8SH2 - chains F and D of the 12 polymer chains in the assembly; structure by electron microscopy, 3.74 A resolution.

[Chain F]
Molecule: Elongin-C
Organism: Homo sapiens
UniProtKB: Q15369 (ELOC_HUMAN); residue numbers follow UniProt; this construct covers 17-112
Amino-acid sequence (96 residues; numbered 17 to 112; the number before each row is that of its first residue):
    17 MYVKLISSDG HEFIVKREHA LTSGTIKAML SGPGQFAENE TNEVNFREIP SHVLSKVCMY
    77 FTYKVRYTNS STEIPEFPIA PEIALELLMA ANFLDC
Not modelled in the structure: 49-57

[Chain D]
Molecule: Kelch domain-containing protein 2
Organism: Homo sapiens
UniProtKB: Q9Y2U9 (KLDC2_HUMAN); numbering as in UniProt (aligned over 2-406)
Amino-acid sequence (412 residues; row label = number of the first residue in the row; numbers below 1 keep their minus sign (Gly-5 is residue -5)):
    -5 GHHHHHHADG NEDLRADDLP GPAFESYESM ELACPAERSG HVAVSDGRHM FVWGGYKSNQ
    55 VRGLYDFYLP REELWIYNME TGRWKKINTE GDVPPSMSGS CAVCVDRVLY LFGGHHSRGN
   115 TNKFYMLDSR STDRVLQWER IDCQGIPPSS KDKLGVWVYK NKLIFFGGYG YLPEDKVLGT
   175 FEFDETSFWN SSHPRGWNDH VHILDTETFT WSQPITTGKA PSPRAAHACA TVGNRGFVFG
   235 GRYRDARMND LHYLNLDTWE WNELIPQGIC PVGRSWHSLT PVSSDHLFLF GGFTTDKQPL
   295 SDAWTYCISK NEWIQFNHPY TEKPRLWHTA CASDEGEVIV FGGCANNLLV HHRAAHSNEI
   355 LIFSVQPKSL VRLSLEAVIC FKEMLANSWN CLPKHLLHSV NQRFGSNNTS GS
Not modelled in the structure: -5 to 22
Construct notes: expression tag (-5 to 1)
From the paper describing this entry:
  - self-association interface (contacts with another copy of this molecule): Glu179, Thr180

[Chain F / chain D interface]
Residue-residue contacts (6; chain F residue first):
  Leu101(F) with Leu166(D), hydrophobic
  Leu104(F) with Ser186(D); Pro188(D)
  Met105(F) with His187(D)
  Asn108(F) with Ser186(D); His187(D), hydrogen bond

[Overview]
Chain F and chain D each contribute 4 residues to their interface, with 1 hydrogen bond. The hydrogen-bonded
pair is Asn108(F)-His187(D). The paper reports a self-association interface involving Glu179(D) and Thr180(D).
Here chain F is Elongin-C and chain D is Kelch domain-containing protein 2, both from Homo sapiens. Entry 8SH2
(KLHDC2 in complex with EloB and EloC) was determined by electron microscopy (same publication as 8SGF).
